6B3F - chains A and B; structure by X-ray diffraction, 1.46 A resolution.

[Chain A (and B)]
Molecule: HIV-1 Protease
Organism: Human immunodeficiency virus 1
Notes: EC 3.4.23.16; chain B of this document is another copy of the same molecule, construct and numbering; everything in this record applies to it too
UniProt: P04587 (POL_HV1B5); residues 1-99 here correspond to UniProt positions 501-599 (UniProt number = residue number + 500)
Chain sequence (99 residues; numbered 1 to 99; the number before each row is that of its first residue):
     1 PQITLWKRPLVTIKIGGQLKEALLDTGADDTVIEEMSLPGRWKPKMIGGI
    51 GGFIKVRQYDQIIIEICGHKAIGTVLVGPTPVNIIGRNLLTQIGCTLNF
Sequence notes: conflict Lys7 (Gln507 in P04587), Ile33 (Leu533 in P04587), Ile63 (Leu563 in P04587)
Curated features (UniProtKB/Swiss-Prot):
  - region (Dimerization of protease): Pro1 to Leu5, Gly49 to Lys55, Asn88 to Phe99
  - active site: Asp25 (For protease activity)
  - site: Phe99 (Cleavage)
Small-molecule neighbours: CKV (N-(3-fluoro-2-{2-[(2S,5S)-5-methyl-1-(phenylsulfonyl)piperazin-2-yl]ethyl}phenyl)-3,3-bis(4-fluorophenyl)propanamide): Arg8, Leu23, Asp25, Gly27, Gly48, Gly49, Ile50, Pro81, Val82, Ile84

[Chain A / chain B interface]
Contacting residue pairs (101):
  Pro1(A) with Leu97(B); Asn98(B); Phe99(B), hydrogen bond (backbone-backbone)
  Gln2(A) with Thr96(B); Leu97(B); Asn98(B), hydrogen bond
  Ile3(A) with Thr96(B); Leu97(B), hydrogen bond (backbone-backbone); Phe99(B), hydrophobic
  Leu5(A) with Thr26(B); Arg87(B), hydrogen bond (backbone-side chain); Leu90(B), hydrophobic; Thr91(B); Cys95(B)
  Trp6(A) with Arg87(B), hydrogen bond (backbone-side chain); Thr91(B)
  Lys7(A) with Arg87(B)
  Arg8(A) with Asp29(B), salt bridge; Arg87(B)
  Pro9(A) with Thr26(B); Arg87(B)
  Leu23(A) with Gly27(B)
  Leu24(A) with Thr26(B), hydrogen bond (backbone-side chain); Leu97(B), hydrophobic
  Asp25(A) with Asp25(B); Thr26(B); Gly27(B), hydrogen bond (side chain-backbone)
  Thr26(A) with Leu5(B); Pro9(B); Leu24(B), hydrogen bond (side chain-backbone); Asp25(B); Thr26(B), hydrogen bond (side chain-backbone); Leu97(B)
  Gly27(A) with Leu23(B); Leu24(B); Asp25(B), hydrogen bond (backbone-side chain)
  Asp29(A) with Arg8(B), salt bridge
  Gly48(A) with Ile50(B)
  Gly49(A) with Ile50(B); Pro81(B)
  Ile50(A) with Gly49(B); Ile50(B), hydrogen bond (backbone-backbone); Gly51(B), hydrogen bond (backbone-backbone); Gly52(B); Ile54(B), hydrophobic; Thr80(B); Pro81(B)
  Gly51(A) with Gly51(B); Gly52(B); Ile54(B)
  Gly52(A) with Ile50(B); Gly51(B)
  Ile54(A) with Ile50(B)
  Cys67(A) with Phe99(B), hydrophobic
  His69(A) with Phe99(B)
  Thr80(A) with Ile50(B)
  Pro81(A) with Gly49(B); Ile50(B)
  Arg87(A) with Leu5(B), hydrogen bond (side chain-backbone); Trp6(B), hydrogen bond (side chain-backbone); Lys7(B), hydrogen bond (side chain-backbone); Arg8(B); Pro9(B)
  Leu90(A) with Leu5(B), hydrophobic
  Thr91(A) with Leu5(B); Trp6(B)
  Gln92(A) with Trp6(B)
  Ile93(A) with Phe99(B)
  Gly94(A) with Asn98(B); Phe99(B)
  Cys95(A) with Leu5(B); Leu97(B), hydrophobic; Asn98(B); Phe99(B), hydrophobic
  Thr96(A) with Gln2(B); Ile3(B); Thr4(B); Thr96(B); Leu97(B); Asn98(B), hydrogen bond (backbone-backbone)
  Leu97(A) with Pro1(B); Gln2(B); Ile3(B), hydrogen bond (backbone-backbone); Thr26(B); Cys95(B), hydrophobic; Thr96(B); Leu97(B), hydrophobic
  Asn98(A) with Pro1(B); Gln2(B), hydrogen bond; Gly94(B); Cys95(B); Thr96(B), hydrogen bond (backbone-backbone); Asn98(B), hydrogen bond
  Phe99(A) with Pro1(B), hydrogen bond (backbone-backbone); Ile3(B), hydrophobic; Leu24(B), hydrophobic; Cys67(B), hydrophobic; His69(B); Ile93(B); Gly94(B); Cys95(B), hydrophobic
Other interface residues (no listed pair), chain A (40 interface residues in all): Thr4, Val32, Ile47, Pro79, Ile84
Other interface residues (no listed pair), chain B (38 interface residues in all): Val32, Ile47, Gly48, Ile84

[In short]
Chain A and chain B form an interface of 40 and 38 residues respectively; the contacts include 21 hydrogen
bonds and 2 salt bridges. Polar pairs include Arg8(A)-Asp29(B), Gln2(A)-Asn98(B) and Leu5(A)-Arg87(B). Chain A
binds compound CKV. UniProt lists active-site residue Asp25(A) on chain A.
Both chains are HIV-1 Protease (Human immunodeficiency virus 1). Entry 6B3F (Crystal Structure of HIV Protease
complexed with
N-(3-fluoro-2-(2-((2S,5S)-5-methyl-1-(phenylsulfonyl)piperazin-2-yl)ethyl)phenyl)-3,3-bis(4-fluorophenyl)propanamide)
was determined by X-ray diffraction, deposited together with 6B36, 6B38, 6B3C, 6B3G and 6B3H.
